PDB entry 6J6G | electron microscopy, 3.20 A resolution | chains C and D of the 41 polymer chains in the assembly

Chain C:
Molecule: Pre-mRNA-splicing factor SNU114
Organism: Saccharomyces cerevisiae (strain ATCC 204508 / S288c)
Reference sequence: P36048 (SN114_YEAST); residue numbers follow UniProt; this construct covers 1-1008
Sequence (1008 residues; numbered 1 to 1008; the number before each row is that of its first residue):
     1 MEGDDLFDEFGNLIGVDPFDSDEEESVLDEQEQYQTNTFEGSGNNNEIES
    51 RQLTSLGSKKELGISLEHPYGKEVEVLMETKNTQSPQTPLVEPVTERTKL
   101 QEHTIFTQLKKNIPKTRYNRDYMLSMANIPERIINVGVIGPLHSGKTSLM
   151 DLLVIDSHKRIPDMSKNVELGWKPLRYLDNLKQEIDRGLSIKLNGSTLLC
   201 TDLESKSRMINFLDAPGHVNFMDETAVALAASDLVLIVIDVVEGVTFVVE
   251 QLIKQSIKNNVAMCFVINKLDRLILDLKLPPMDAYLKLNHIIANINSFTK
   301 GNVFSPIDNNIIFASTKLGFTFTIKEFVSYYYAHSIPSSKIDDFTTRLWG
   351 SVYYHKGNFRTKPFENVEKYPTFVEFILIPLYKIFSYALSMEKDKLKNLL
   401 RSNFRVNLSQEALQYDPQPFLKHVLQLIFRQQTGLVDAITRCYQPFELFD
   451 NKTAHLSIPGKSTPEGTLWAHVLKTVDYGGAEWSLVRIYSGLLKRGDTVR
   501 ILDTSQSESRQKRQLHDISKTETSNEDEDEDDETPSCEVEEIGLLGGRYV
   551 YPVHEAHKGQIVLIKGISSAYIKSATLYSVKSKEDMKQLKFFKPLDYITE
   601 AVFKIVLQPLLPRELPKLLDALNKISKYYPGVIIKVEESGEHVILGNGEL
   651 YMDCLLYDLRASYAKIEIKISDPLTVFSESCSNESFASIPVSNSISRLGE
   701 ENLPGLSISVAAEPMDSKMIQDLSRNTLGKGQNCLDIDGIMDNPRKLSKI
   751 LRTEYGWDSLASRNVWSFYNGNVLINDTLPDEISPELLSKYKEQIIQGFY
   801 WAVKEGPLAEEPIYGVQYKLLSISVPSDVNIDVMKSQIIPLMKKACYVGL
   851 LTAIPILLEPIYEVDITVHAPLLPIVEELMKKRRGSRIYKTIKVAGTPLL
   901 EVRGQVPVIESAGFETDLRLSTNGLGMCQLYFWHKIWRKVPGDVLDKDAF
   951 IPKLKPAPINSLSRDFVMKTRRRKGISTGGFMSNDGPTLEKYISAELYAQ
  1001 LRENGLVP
Not modelled in the structure: 1-66, 518-529, 686-695
Bound ions: Mg2+: Thr147, Ser190 (together with GTP)
Ligand contacts: GTP (guanosine-5'-triphosphate): Pro141, Leu142, His143, Ser144, Gly145, Lys146, Thr147, Ser148, Arg176, Asp179, Leu189, Ser190, Ala215, Pro216, Gly217, Asn268, Lys269, Asp271, Arg272, Ser315, Thr316, Lys317
Curated features (UniProtKB/Swiss-Prot):
  - region: Gly140 to Thr147 (G1), Gly188 to Lys192 (G2), Asp214 to Gly217 (G3), Asn268 to Asp271 (G4), Ser315 to Lys317 (G5)
  - binding site (GTP): Gly140 to Thr147, Asp214 to His218, Asn268 to Asp271
  - modified residue: Ser85 (Phosphoserine), Thr88 (Phosphothreonine)

Chain D:
Molecule: U5 snRNA
Organism: Saccharomyces cerevisiae S288c
Sequence (214 nucleotides; row label = number of the first residue in the row):
     1 AAGCAGCUUUACAGAUCAAUGGCGGAGGGAGGUCAACAUCAAGAACUGUG
    51 GGCCUUUUAUUGCCUAUAGAACUUAUAACGAACAUGGUUCUUGCCUUUUA
   101 CCAGAACCAUCCGGGUGUUGUCUCCAUAGAAACAGGUAAAGCUGUCCGUU
   151 ACUGUGGGCUUGCCAUAUUUUUUGGAACUUUUCUGCCCUUUUUCUCAAUG
   201 AGUAAGGAGGGCGU
Not modelled in the structure: 56-59, 184-214

Interface between chain C and chain D:
Pairs across the interface - 38 pairs, chain C then chain D:
  Arg97(C) with G43(D), salt bridge to the phosphate
  Thr98(C) with G43(D), sugar contact
  Lys99(C) with A42(D), phosphate contact; G43(D), salt bridge to the phosphate; A44(D), phosphate contact
  Leu100(C) with A44(D), hydrogen bond to the phosphate
  Gln101(C) with A44(D), hydrogen bond to the phosphate; A75(D), base contact; A77(D), base contact
  Ile105(C) with A75(D), base contact
  Phe106(C) with A44(D), sugar contact; A45(D), phosphate contact
  Thr107(C) with A44(D), sugar contact; A45(D), hydrogen bond to the phosphate
  Gln108(C) with G43(D), hydrogen bond to the sugar; A45(D), hydrogen bond to the phosphate
  Leu109(C) with G43(D), base contact; A45(D), phosphate contact
  Lys111(C) with U47(D), base contact
  Asn112(C) with A45(D), phosphate contact; C46(D), base contact
  Arg160(C) with A70(D), hydrogen bond to the base; A71(D), salt bridge to the phosphate
  Pro162(C) with A44(D), base contact
  Asp163(C) with A44(D), hydrogen bond to the sugar
  Ser165(C) with A75(D), phosphate contact
  Lys166(C) with C72(D), salt bridge to the phosphate; U73(D), phosphate contact
  Asn167(C) with A75(D), phosphate contact
  Lys173(C) with A75(D), salt bridge to the phosphate; U76(D), salt bridge to the phosphate
  Lys182(C) with A75(D), base contact
  Ile185(C) with A75(D), base contact; U76(D), sugar contact
  His334(C) with A1(D), base contact
  Pro337(C) with A165(D), phosphate contact
  Ser338(C) with A165(D), phosphate contact
  Arg405(C) with A1(D), hydrogen bond to the base
Interface residues without a listed pair, chain C (30 interface residues in all): Lys110, Lys115, Arg176, Asp186, Ser335
Interface residues without a listed pair, chain D (20 interface residues in all): U65, A68, U74, C163, C164

Summary:
30 residues of chain C face 20 of chain D across their interface; the contacts include 8 hydrogen bonds and 6
salt bridges. Polar contacts include Arg160(C)-A70(D), Arg405(C)-A1(D) and Gln108(C)-G43(D). Chain C binds
GTP. Curated annotation (UniProt) lists 17 GTP-binding residues on chain C.
Chain C is Pre-mRNA-splicing factor SNU114 (Saccharomyces cerevisiae (strain ATCC 204508 / S288c)) and chain D
is U5 snRNA (Saccharomyces cerevisiae S288c); the structure, Cryo-EM structure of the yeast B*-a2 complex at
an average resolution of 3.2 angstrom, was determined by electron microscopy (same publication as 6J6H, 6J6N
and 6J6Q).
